Entry 1OH5 (X-ray diffraction, 2.90 A resolution); this record covers chains A and E of the 4 polymer chains in the assembly.

== Chain A ==
Molecule: DNA mismatch repair protein muts
Source organism: Escherichia coli
Reference sequence: P23909 (MUTS_ECOLI); numbering as in UniProt (aligned over 1-800)
Sequence (800 residues; row label = number of the first residue in the row):
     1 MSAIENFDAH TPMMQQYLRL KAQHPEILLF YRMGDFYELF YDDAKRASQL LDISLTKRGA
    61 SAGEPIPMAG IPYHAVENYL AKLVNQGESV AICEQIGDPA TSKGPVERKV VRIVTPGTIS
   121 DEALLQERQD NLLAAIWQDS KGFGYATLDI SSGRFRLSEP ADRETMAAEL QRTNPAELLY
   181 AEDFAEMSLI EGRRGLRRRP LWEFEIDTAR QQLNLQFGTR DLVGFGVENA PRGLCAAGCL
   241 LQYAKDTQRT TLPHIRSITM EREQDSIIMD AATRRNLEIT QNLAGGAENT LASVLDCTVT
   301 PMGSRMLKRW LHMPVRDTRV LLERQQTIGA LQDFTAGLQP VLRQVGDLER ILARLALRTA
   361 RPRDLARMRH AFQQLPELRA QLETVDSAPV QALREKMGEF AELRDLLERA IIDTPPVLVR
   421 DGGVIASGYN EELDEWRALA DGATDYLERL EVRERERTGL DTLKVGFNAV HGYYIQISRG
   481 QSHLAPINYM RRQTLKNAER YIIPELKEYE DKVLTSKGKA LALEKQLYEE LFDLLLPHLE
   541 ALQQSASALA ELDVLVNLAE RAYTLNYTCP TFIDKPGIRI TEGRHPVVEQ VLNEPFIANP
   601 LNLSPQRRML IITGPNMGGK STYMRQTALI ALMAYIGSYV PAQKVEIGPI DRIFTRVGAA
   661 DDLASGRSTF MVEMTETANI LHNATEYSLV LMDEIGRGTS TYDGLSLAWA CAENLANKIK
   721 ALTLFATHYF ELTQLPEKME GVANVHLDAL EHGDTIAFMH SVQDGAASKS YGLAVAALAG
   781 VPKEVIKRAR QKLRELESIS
Disordered / not traced: 1, 659-669
Ion coordination: Mg2+: Ser-621 (together with ADP)
Small-molecule neighbours: ADP (adenosine-5'-diphosphate): Val-588, Leu-592, Glu-594, Pro-595, Phe-596, Ile-597, Asn-599, Pro-615, Asn-616, Met-617, Gly-618, Gly-619, Lys-620, Ser-621, Thr-622, His-760
UniProt features mapped onto this chain:
  - binding site (ATP): Gly-614 to Ser-621
What the authors report for this chain:
  - binding site for the 30-nt DNA strand: Phe-36, Glu-38
  - binding site for the 30-nt DNA strand (chain E): Gln-95, Arg-108, Lys-496, Arg-500
  - mutagenesis - F36A: abolished binding to DNA (citing earlier work)
  - mutagenesis - E38A, E38Q: increased binding to homoduplex DNA (citing earlier work)

== Chain E ==
Molecule: 30-nt DNA strand
Sequence (30 nucleotides; row label = number of the first residue in the row):
     1 AGCTGCCACG CACCAGTGTC AGCGTCCTAT
Disordered / not traced: 19-30

== Chain A / chain E interface ==
Residue-residue contacts - 27 pairs, chain A then chain E:
  Thr-11(A) / DA12(E)  hydrogen bond to the phosphate
  Pro-12(A) / DA12(E)  phosphate contact
  Met-13(A) / DC11(E)  phosphate contact
  Met-13(A) / DA12(E)  hydrogen bond to the phosphate
  Met-33(A) / DC9(E)  base contact
  Met-33(A) / DG10(E)  phosphate contact
  Met-33(A) / DC11(E)  sugar contact
  Gly-34(A) / DC9(E)  sugar contact
  Gly-34(A) / DG10(E)  sugar contact
  Asp-35(A) / DA8(E)  sugar contact
  Asp-35(A) / DC9(E)  hydrogen bond to the sugar
  Phe-36(A) / DA8(E)  base contact
  Arg-58(A) / DG10(E)  base contact
  Arg-58(A) / DC11(E)  hydrogen bond to the base
  Arg-58(A) / DA12(E)  hydrogen bond to the sugar
  Gly-59(A) / DA12(E)  phosphate contact
  Gly-59(A) / DC13(E)  sugar contact
  Ala-60(A) / DC13(E)  phosphate contact
  Ala-60(A) / DC14(E)  phosphate contact
  Ser-61(A) / DC13(E)  hydrogen bond to the phosphate
  Ser-61(A) / DC14(E)  phosphate contact
  Gln-95(A) / DG10(E)  sugar contact
  Pro-99(A) / DG10(E)  sugar contact
  Pro-105(A) / DC11(E)  phosphate contact
  Val-106(A) / DC11(E)  hydrogen bond to the phosphate
  Arg-108(A) / DG10(E)  phosphate contact
  Arg-108(A) / DC11(E)  salt bridge to the phosphate
Also at the interface, not in a pair above, chain A (18 interface residues in all): Gly-104, Val-470
Also at the interface, not in a pair above, chain E (8 interface residues in all): DC7

== Summary ==
The interface between chain A and chain E involves 18 residues on one side and 8 on the other; the contacts
include 7 hydrogen bonds and 1 salt bridge. Among the polar pairs are Arg-58(A)/DC11(E), Asp-35(A)/DC9(E) and
Arg-58(A)/DA12(E). From the paper: a binding site for the 30-nt DNA strand (chain E) at Gln-95(A), Arg-108(A)
and Lys-496(A) among others; E38A and E38Q of chain A increase binding to homoduplex DNA.
Here chain A is DNA mismatch repair protein muts (Escherichia coli) and chain E is a 30-nt DNA strand. Entry
1OH5 (The crystal structure of E. coli muts binding to DNA with a c:a mismatch) was determined by X-ray
diffraction (same publication as 1OH6, 1OH7 and 1OH8).
